Entry 8YYM (electron microscopy, 3.30 A resolution); this record covers chains AA and AB of the 104 polymer chains in the assembly.

[Chain AA (and AB)]
Protein: Myeloid differentiation primary response protein MyD88
Organism: Homo sapiens
Notes: chain AB of this document is another copy of the same molecule, construct and numbering; everything in this record applies to it too
UniProtKB: Q99836 (MYD88_HUMAN); numbering as in UniProt (aligned over 153-296)
Amino-acid sequence (144 residues; numbered 153 to 296; the number before each row is that of its first residue):
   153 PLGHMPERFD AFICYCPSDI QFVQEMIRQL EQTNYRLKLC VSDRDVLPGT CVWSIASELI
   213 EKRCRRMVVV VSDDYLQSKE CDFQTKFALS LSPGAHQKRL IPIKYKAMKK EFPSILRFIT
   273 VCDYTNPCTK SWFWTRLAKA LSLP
Unresolved in the structure: 153-158, 246-248
Swiss-Prot annotation at these positions:
  - modified residue: S244 (Phosphoserine)
  - natural variant: M178 (M178I: Found in hematological malignancies; uncertain significance), R196 (R196C: In IMD68), V204 (V204F: Found in hematological malignancies; uncertain significance), W205 (W205R: Found in hematological malignancies; uncertain significance), S206 (S206C: Found in hematological malignancies; uncertain significance), I207 (I207T: Found in hematological malignancies; uncertain significance), S209 (S209R: Found in hematological malignancies; uncertain significance), M219 (M219T: Found in hematological malignancies; uncertain significance), S230 (S230N: Found in hematological malignancies; uncertain significance), L252 (L252P: In WM1; uncertain significance), T281 (T281P: Found in hematological malignancies; uncertain significance)
  - mutagenesis: I179 (I179N: In Pococurante (Poc); abolished MYD88-dependent sensing of most Toll-like receptor (TLR) ligands), R196 (R196A: Reduced interaction with TIRAP, and strongly reduced activity. Strongly reduced interaction with TIRAP; when associated with A-288), D197 (D197A: Slightly reduced activity), C203 (C203S: Abolished interaction with E.coli TcpC without affecting ability to promote Toll-like receptor (TLR)-mediated cytokine production; when associated with S-280), R217 (R217A: Strongly reduced activity), C280 (C280S: Abolished interaction with E.coli TcpC without affecting ability to promote Toll-like receptor (TLR)-mediated cytokine production; when associated with S-203), K282 (K282A: Slightly reduced activity), R288 (R288A: Slightly reduced activity, and reduced interaction with TIRAP. Strongly reduced interaction with TIRAP; when associated with A-196)
Reported in the primary citation:
  - mutagenesis - R196A, R196C, V198A, K238A, L241A, I267A, R269A, F270A, W284A: increased signaling
  - disease-associated variants - L252P: increased signaling (citing earlier work)
  - mutagenesis - P200A, K238A: decreased signaling
  - mutagenesis - N186A, Y187A, R188A: unchanged signaling

[Interface between chain AA and chain AB]
Residue-residue contacts (7; chain AA residue first):
  Q184(AA) - K282(AB)
  Q184(AA) - S283(AB)
  T185(AA) - Q181(AB)
  N186(AA) - Q181(AB)  hydrogen bond (side chain-backbone)
  N186(AA) - T185(AB)
  N186(AA) - Y187(AB)
  R188(AA) - Y187(AB)  hydrogen bond
Other interface residues (no listed pair), chain AB (6 interface residues in all): W286

[In short]
4 residues of chain AA and 6 residues of chain AB are in contact, with 2 hydrogen bonds. Among the polar pairs
are N186(AA)-Q181(AB) and R188(AA)-Y187(AB). The paper reports that R196A, R196C and V198A of chain AA, among
others, increase signaling; P200A and K238A of chain AA reduce signaling; 14 substitutions were tested in all.
Both chains are Myeloid differentiation primary response protein MyD88 (Homo sapiens). Entry 8YYM (Cryo-EM
structure of cylindrical fiber of MyD88 TIR) was determined by electron microscopy (same publication as 8W8M).
